Entry 6G7M (X-ray diffraction, 1.71 A resolution); this record covers chains L and M of the 4 polymer chains in the assembly.

Chain L (and M):
Name: Hydrogenase-2 large chain
From: Escherichia coli K12
Notes: EC 1.12.99.6; chain M of this document is another copy of the same molecule, construct and numbering; everything in this record applies to it too
UniProt: P0ACE0 (MBHM_ECOLI); residue numbers follow UniProt; this construct covers 1-567
Amino-acid sequence (567 residues; each row starts with the number of its first residue):
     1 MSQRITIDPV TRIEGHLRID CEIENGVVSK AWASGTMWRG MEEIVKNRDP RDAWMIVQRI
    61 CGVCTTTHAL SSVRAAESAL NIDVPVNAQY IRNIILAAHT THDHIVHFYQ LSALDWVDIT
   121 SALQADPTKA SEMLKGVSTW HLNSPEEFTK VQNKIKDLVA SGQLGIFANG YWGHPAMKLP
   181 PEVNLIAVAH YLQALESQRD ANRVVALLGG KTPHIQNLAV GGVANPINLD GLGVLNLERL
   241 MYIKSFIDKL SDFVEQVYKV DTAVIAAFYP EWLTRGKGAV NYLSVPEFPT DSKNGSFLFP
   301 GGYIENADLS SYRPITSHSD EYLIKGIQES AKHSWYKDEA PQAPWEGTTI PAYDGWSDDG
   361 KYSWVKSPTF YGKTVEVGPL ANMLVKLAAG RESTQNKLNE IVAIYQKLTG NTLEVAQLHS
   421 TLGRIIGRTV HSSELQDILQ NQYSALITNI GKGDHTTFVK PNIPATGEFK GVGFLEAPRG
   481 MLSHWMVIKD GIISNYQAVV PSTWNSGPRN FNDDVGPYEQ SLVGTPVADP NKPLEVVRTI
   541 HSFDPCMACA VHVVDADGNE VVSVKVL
Unresolved in the structure: 1, 553-567
Construct notes: engineered mutation S197 (Cys in P0ACE0), S432 (Cys in P0ACE0), S433 (Cys in P0ACE0)
Curated features (UniProtKB/Swiss-Prot):
  - binding site (Ni(2+)): C61, C64, C546, C549
  - site: H552, V553 (Cleavage)

Interface between chain L and chain M:
Residue-residue contacts (17; chain L residue first):
  K135(L) with P145(M); E146(M), salt bridge
  T139(L) with E146(M)
  W140(L) with E146(M)
  H141(L) with L142(M); S144(M), hydrogen bond (backbone-side chain); E147(M), salt bridge
  L142(L) with H141(M); L142(M), hydrophobic
  S144(L) with H141(M), hydrogen bond (side chain-backbone)
  P145(L) with K135(M)
  E146(L) with K135(M), salt bridge; T139(M); W140(M)
  E147(L) with H141(M), salt bridge
  D252(L) with K150(M), salt bridge
  Q256(L) with K150(M)
Interface residues without a listed pair, chain L (13 interface residues in all): S138, K150
Interface residues without a listed pair, chain M (12 interface residues in all): S138, D252

Summary:
13 residues of chain L and 12 residues of chain M are in contact, with 2 hydrogen bonds and 5 salt bridges.
Among the polar pairs are K135(L)-E146(M), H141(L)-E147(M) and D252(L)-K150(M). Curated annotation (UniProt)
lists 4 Ni2+-binding residues on chain L.
Both chains are Hydrogenase-2 large chain (Escherichia coli K12). Entry 6G7M (Four-site variant (Y222C, C197S,
C432S, C433S) of E. coli hydrogenase-2) was determined by X-ray diffraction.
